PDB entry 4HP1 | X-ray diffraction, 2.25 A resolution | chains A and C of the 3 polymer chains in the assembly

Chain A:
Molecule: 12-nt DNA strand
Sequence (12 nucleotides; numbered 1 to 12; the number before each row is that of its first residue):
     1 GCCACCGGTGGC
Modified positions: 5CM (5-methyl-2'-deoxy-cytidine-5'-monophosphate) at position 6

Chain C:
Molecule: LOC100036628 protein
Organism: Xenopus (Silurana) tropicalis
Reference sequence: A0JP82 (A0JP82_XENTR); residues 58-111 here = UniProt positions 58-111
Chain sequence (72 residues; numbered 40 to 111; the number before each row is that of its first residue):
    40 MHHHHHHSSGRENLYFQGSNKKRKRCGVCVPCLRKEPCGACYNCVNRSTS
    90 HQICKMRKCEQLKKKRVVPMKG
Not modelled in the structure: 40-58, 110-111
Construct notes: expression tag (40-57)
Metal / ion sites: Zn2+ site 1: Cys65, Cys68, Cys71, Cys98; Zn2+ site 2: Cys77, Cys80, Cys83, Cys93
Curated features (UniProtKB/Swiss-Prot):
  - zinc finger: Ser58 to Glu99 (CXXC-type)
  - binding site (Zn(2+)): Cys65, Cys68, Cys71, Cys77, Cys80, Cys83, Cys93, Cys98
  - mutagenesis: His90 (H90A: Abolishes binding to target DNA. No effect on nuclear location and on enzyme activity; H90R: Increased binding affinity for CpT dsDNA)
Reported in the primary citation:
  - binding site for the 12-nt DNA strand (chain A): His90
  - binding site for the 12-nt DNA strand: His90
  - conformationally variable residues (order/disorder transition): Ser89, Gln91
  - mutagenesis - H90A: abolished binding to target gene promoters

Chain A / chain C interface:
Residue-residue contacts - 18 pairs, chain A then chain C:
  DA4(A) - His90(C)  hydrogen bond to the base
  DA4(A) - Ile92(C)  phosphate contact
  DA4(A) - Arg96(C)  salt bridge to the phosphate
  DC5(A) - Lys61(C)  sugar contact
  DC5(A) - Arg62(C)  sugar contact
  DC5(A) - His90(C)  hydrogen bond to the base
  DC5(A) - Ile92(C)  phosphate contact
  DC5(A) - Lys97(C)  salt bridge to the phosphate
  DC5(A) - Leu101(C)  phosphate contact
  5CM_6(A) - Lys61(C)  phosphate contact
  5CM_6(A) - Arg62(C)  salt bridge to the phosphate
  5CM_6(A) - Gln91(C)  hydrogen bond to the base
  5CM_6(A) - Lys97(C)  base contact
  5CM_6(A) - Arg105(C)  salt bridge to the phosphate
  5CM_6(A) - Met109(C)  sugar contact
  DG7(A) - Arg105(C)  salt bridge to the phosphate
  DG7(A) - Pro108(C)  phosphate contact
  DG7(A) - Met109(C)  hydrogen bond to the phosphate
Interface residues without a listed pair, chain C (12 interface residues in all): Lys60

Overview:
Chain A and chain C form an interface of 4 and 12 residues respectively, with 4 hydrogen bonds and 5 salt
bridges. Among the polar pairs are DA4(A)-His90(C), DC5(A)-His90(C) and 5CM_6(A)-Gln91(C). The paper reports a
binding site for the 12-nt DNA strand (chain A) at His90(C); H90A of chain C abolishes binding to target gene
promoters.
Chain A is a 12-nt DNA strand and chain C is LOC100036628 protein (Xenopus (Silurana) tropicalis); the
structure, Crystal structure of Tet3 in complex with a non-CpG dsDNA, was determined by X-ray diffraction
(same publication as 4HP3).
